3C1M - chains A and C of the 4 polymer chains in the assembly; structure by X-ray diffraction, 2.30 A resolution.

Chain A (and C):
Molecule: Probable aspartokinase
Organism: Methanocaldococcus jannaschii
Notes: EC 2.7.2.4; chain C of this document is another copy of the same molecule, construct and numbering; everything in this record applies to it too
UniProt: Q57991 (AK_METJA); residue numbers follow UniProt; this construct covers 1-473
Amino-acid sequence (473 residues; numbered 1 to 473; the number before each row is that of its first residue):
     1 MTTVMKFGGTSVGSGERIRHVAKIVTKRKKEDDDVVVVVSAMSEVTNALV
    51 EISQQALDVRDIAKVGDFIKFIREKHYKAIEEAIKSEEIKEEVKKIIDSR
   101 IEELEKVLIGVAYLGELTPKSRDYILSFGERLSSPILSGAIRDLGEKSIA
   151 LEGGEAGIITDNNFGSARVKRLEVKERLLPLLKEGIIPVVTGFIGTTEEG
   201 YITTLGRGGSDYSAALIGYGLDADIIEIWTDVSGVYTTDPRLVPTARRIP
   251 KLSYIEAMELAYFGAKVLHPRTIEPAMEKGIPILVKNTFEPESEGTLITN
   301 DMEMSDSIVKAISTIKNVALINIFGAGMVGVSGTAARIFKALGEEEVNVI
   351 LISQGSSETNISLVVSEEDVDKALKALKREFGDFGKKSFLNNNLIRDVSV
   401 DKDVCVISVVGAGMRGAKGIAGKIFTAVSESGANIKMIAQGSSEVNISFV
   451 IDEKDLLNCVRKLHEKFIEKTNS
Unresolved in the structure: 1, 384-387, 471-473 (chain C: 1, 384, 471-473)
Ligand contacts:
  - AMP-PNP (ANP; phosphoaminophosphonic acid-adenylate ester): K6, G8, G9, S40, S210, D211, W229, T230, D231, V232, G234, V235, Y236, T238, D239, P240, R241, G264, A265, K266, V267
  - aspartic acid (ASP): S40, A41, T46, E130, F193, R207, G208, G209, S210, D211
Reported in the primary citation:
  - conformationally variable residues (domain motion, loop rearrangement): V235 to Y236, D239, R241, S253 to E259, T296 to T299

Interface between chain A and chain C:
Pairs across the interface (23; chain A residue first):
  K106(A) with Y113(C)
  V107(A) with Y113(C); L114(C)
  I109(A) with Y113(C), hydrophobic
  G110(A) with G110(C); Y113(C)
  V111(A) with L114(C), hydrophobic
  Y113(A) with K106(C); I109(C), hydrophobic; G110(C)
  L114(A) with V107(C); G110(C); V111(C); L114(C), hydrophobic; S121(C)
  E116(A) with T118(C), hydrogen bond; K120(C); S121(C), hydrogen bond
  T118(A) with E116(C), hydrogen bond; T118(C)
  K120(A) with E116(C)
  S121(A) with L114(C); E116(C)
Interface residues without a listed pair, chain A (12 interface residues in all): R60

Overview:
12 residues of chain A and 11 residues of chain C are in contact, with 3 hydrogen bonds. Polar pairs include
E116(A)-T118(C) and E116(A)-S121(C). Bound to chain A: aspartic acid and AMP-PNP. The paper reports
conformational variability at V235(A), D239(A) and R241(A) among others.
Chain A and chain C are both Probable aspartokinase (Methanocaldococcus jannaschii); the structure, Cyrstal
Structure of threonine-sensitive aspartokinase from Methanococcus jannaschii with MgAMP-PNP and L-aspartate,
was determined by X-ray diffraction, deposited together with 3C20 and 3C1N.
